Entry 7OTR (X-ray diffraction, 2.25 A resolution); this record covers chain A.

# Chain A
Name: CCA-adding protein
Organism: Planococcus halocryophilus
UniProtKB: A0A1C7DQ98 (A0A1C7DQ98_9BACL); the author numbering skips numbers that UniProt does not, so the offset changes along the chain: 1-373 = UniProt 1-373; 378-381 = UniProt 374-377
Chain sequence (421 residues; row label = number of the first residue in the row; note: 4 numbers in that range are skipped by the numbering (no residue carries them; nothing is unmodelled there); numbers below 1 keep their minus sign (Met-42 is residue -42)):
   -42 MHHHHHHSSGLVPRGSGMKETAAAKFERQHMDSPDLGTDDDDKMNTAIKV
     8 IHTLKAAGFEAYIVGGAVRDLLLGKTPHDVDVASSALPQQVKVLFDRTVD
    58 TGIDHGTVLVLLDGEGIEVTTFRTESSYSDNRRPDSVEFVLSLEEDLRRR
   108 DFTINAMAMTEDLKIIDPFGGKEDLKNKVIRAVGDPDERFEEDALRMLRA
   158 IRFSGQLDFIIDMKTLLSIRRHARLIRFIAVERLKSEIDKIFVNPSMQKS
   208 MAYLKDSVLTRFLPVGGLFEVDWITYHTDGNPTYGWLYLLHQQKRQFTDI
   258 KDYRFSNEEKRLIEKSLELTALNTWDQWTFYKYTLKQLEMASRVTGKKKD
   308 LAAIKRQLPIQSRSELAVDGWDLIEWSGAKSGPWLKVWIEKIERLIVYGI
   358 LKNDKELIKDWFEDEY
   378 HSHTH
Unresolved in the structure: -42 to -4, 88-92, 379-382
Differences from the reference sequence: initiating methionine (-42); expression tag (-41 to 0, 382)
From the paper describing this entry:
  - mutagenesis - K133R/N134R: increased stability
  - mutagenesis - K133R/N134R: unchanged growth
  - mutagenesis - K133R/N134R: unchanged catalytic activity

# In short
From the paper: K133R/N134R increase stability; K133R/N134R leave growth unchanged.
Chain A is CCA-adding protein (Planococcus halocryophilus); the structure, Crystal structure of a
psychrophilic CCA-adding enzyme, was determined by X-ray diffraction, deposited together with 7OQX, 7OTL, 6QXN
and 6QY6.
